Entry 6CFW (electron microscopy, 3.70 A resolution); this record covers chains G and D of the 14 polymer chains in the assembly.

[Chain G]
Name: Monovalent cation/H+ antiporter subunit C
Source organism: Pyrococcus furiosus COM1
UniProtKB: I6UZU1 (I6UZU1_9EURY); residues 1-117 here = UniProt positions 1-117
Sequence (117 residues; numbered 1 to 117; the number before each row is that of its first residue):
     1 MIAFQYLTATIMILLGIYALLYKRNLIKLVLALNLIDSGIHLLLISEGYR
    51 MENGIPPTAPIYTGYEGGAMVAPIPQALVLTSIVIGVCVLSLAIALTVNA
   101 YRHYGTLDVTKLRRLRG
Disordered / not traced: 1, 115-117

[Chain D]
Name: MBH subunit
Source organism: Pyrococcus furiosus (strain ATCC 43587 / DSM 3638 / JCM 8422 / Vc1)
UniProtKB: Q8U104 (Q8U104_PYRFU); residue numbers follow UniProt; this construct covers 1-96
Sequence (96 residues; numbered 1 to 96; the number before each row is that of its first residue):
     1 MHISKKKGVRKMNLDMIIQFIVLGGIILSSVLMIVTRDLLVAVLASAAMS
    51 LLLSLEFYMLHAPDVAIAEAAVGAGVVTALVMYAISKTERWEREAP
Disordered / not traced: 1-13, 92-96

[How chain G and chain D interact]
Contacting residue pairs (35; chain G residue first):
  F4(G) - F20(D)  hydrophobic
  F4(G) - L23(D)  hydrophobic
  T8(G) - L23(D)
  T8(G) - I27(D)
  M12(G) - I26(D)  hydrophobic
  L15(G) - I34(D)  hydrophobic
  A19(G) - I34(D)  hydrophobic
  K23(G) - I34(D)
  N25(G) - L39(D)
  I27(G) - L39(D)  hydrophobic
  K28(G) - M33(D)
  K28(G) - T36(D)  hydrogen bond (side chain-backbone)
  L31(G) - M33(D)  hydrophobic
  L31(G) - S46(D)
  L35(G) - M33(D)  hydrophobic
  S38(G) - L53(D)
  L42(G) - L53(D)  hydrophobic
  L42(G) - F57(D)  hydrophobic
  I45(G) - V65(D)  hydrophobic
  S46(G) - L60(D)
  Y49(G) - L60(D)  hydrophobic
  Y49(G) - H61(D)
  P57(G) - H61(D)  hydrogen bond (backbone-side chain)
  A59(G) - H61(D)
  Q76(G) - H61(D)
  Q76(G) - A62(D)
  V79(G) - V65(D)  hydrophobic
  L80(G) - D64(D)
  L80(G) - A68(D)  hydrophobic
  I94(G) - L80(D)
  V98(G) - A84(D)  hydrophobic
  Y101(G) - K87(D)
  Y101(G) - T88(D)
  Y101(G) - E89(D)
  L107(G) - T88(D)
Other interface residues (no listed pair), chain G (35 interface residues in all): Q5, I11, N34, H41, M51, V71, I83, V87, L90, S91
Other interface residues (no listed pair), chain D (36 interface residues in all): D15, M16, Q19, S30, V35, A42, M49, E56, P63, E69, V72, V77, V81, W91

[Overview]
35 residues of chain G face 36 of chain D across their interface; the contacts include 2 hydrogen bonds. Polar
pairs include K28(G)-T36(D) and P57(G)-H61(D).
Here chain G is Monovalent cation/H+ antiporter subunit C (Pyrococcus furiosus COM1) and chain D is MBH
subunit (Pyrococcus furiosus (strain ATCC 43587 / DSM 3638 / JCM 8422 / Vc1)). Entry 6CFW (cryoEM structure of
a respiratory membrane-bound hydrogenase) was determined by electron microscopy.
